PDB entry 7VMK | X-ray diffraction, 2.50 A resolution | chains A and E of the 6 polymer chains in the assembly

# Chain A
Protein: Tubulin alpha-1B chain
Organism: Bos taurus
UniProtKB: P81947 (TBA1B_BOVIN); residue numbers follow UniProt; this construct covers 1-450
Sequence (450 residues; each row starts with the number of its first residue):
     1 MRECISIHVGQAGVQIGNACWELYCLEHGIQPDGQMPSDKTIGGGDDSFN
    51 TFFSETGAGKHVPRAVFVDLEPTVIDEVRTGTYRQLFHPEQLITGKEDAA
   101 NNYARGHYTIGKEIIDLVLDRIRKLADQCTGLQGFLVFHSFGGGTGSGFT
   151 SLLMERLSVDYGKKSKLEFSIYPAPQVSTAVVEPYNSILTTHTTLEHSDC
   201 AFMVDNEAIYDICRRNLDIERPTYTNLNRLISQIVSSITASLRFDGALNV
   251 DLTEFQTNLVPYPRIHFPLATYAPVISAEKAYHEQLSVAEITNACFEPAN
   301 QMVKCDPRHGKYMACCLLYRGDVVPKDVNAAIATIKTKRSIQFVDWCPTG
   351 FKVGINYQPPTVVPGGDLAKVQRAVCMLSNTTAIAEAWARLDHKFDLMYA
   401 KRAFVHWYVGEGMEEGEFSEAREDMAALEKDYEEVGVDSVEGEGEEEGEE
Unresolved in the structure: 440-450
Metal / ion sites: Ca2+: D39, T41, G44, E55
Residues lining bound ligands: GTP (guanosine-5'-triphosphate): G10, Q11, A12, Q15, I16, D69, D98, A99, A100, N101, S140, G142, G143, G144, T145, G146, I171, P173, V177, S178, E183, N206, Y224, L227, N228, I231

# Chain E
Protein: Stathmin-4
Organism: Rattus norvegicus
UniProtKB: P63043 (STMN4_RAT); residues 5-145 here correspond to UniProt positions 49-189 (UniProt number = residue number + 44)
Sequence (143 residues; each row starts with the number of its first residue):
     3 MADMEVIELNKCTSGQSFEVILKPPSFDGVPEFNASLPRRRDPSLEEIQK
    53 KLEAAEERRKYQEAELLKHLAEKREHEREVIQKAIEENNNFIKMAKEKLA
   103 QKMESNKENREAHLAAMLERLQEKDKHAEEVRKNKELKEEASR
Unresolved in the structure: 3-5, 29-43, 144-145
Differences from the reference sequence: expression tag (3-4)
UniProt features mapped onto this chain:
  - modified residue: S46 (Phosphoserine)

# Chain A / chain E interface
Contacting residue pairs - 64 pairs, chain A then chain E:
  H107(A) with K53(E), hydrogen bond
  Y108(A) with K53(E); L54(E), hydrophobic; A57(E), hydrophobic
  T109(A) with R61(E)
  K112(A) with L54(E); E55(E); E58(E), salt bridge
  L152(A) with L54(E), hydrophobic
  E155(A) with I50(E); K53(E), salt bridge
  R156(A) with Q51(E)
  S158(A) with D44(E)
  V159(A) with P45(E); L47(E)
  E196(A) with D44(E)
  H197(A) with D44(E)
  D245(A) with C14(E); S16(E), hydrogen bond (backbone-side chain)
  A247(A) with N12(E); S19(E)
  L248(A) with S19(E)
  P325(A) with Q18(E); F20(E), hydrophobic
  V328(A) with F20(E), hydrophobic
  N329(A) with M6(E); V8(E); F20(E); V22(E)
  I332(A) with V22(E), hydrophobic
  K336(A) with L24(E); K25(E)
  D345(A) with P27(E); S28(E), hydrogen bond (backbone-backbone)
  C347(A) with P27(E)
  P348(A) with K25(E); P27(E), hydrophobic
  T349(A) with I23(E); L24(E), hydrogen bond (backbone-backbone); K25(E)
  G350(A) with V22(E); I23(E)
  F351(A) with E21(E); V22(E), hydrogen bond (backbone-backbone)
  K352(A) with F20(E); E21(E)
  V353(A) with S19(E); F20(E), hydrogen bond (backbone-backbone)
  G354(A) with Q18(E)
  I355(A) with G17(E); Q18(E), hydrogen bond (backbone-backbone)
  N356(A) with S16(E)
  Y357(A) with T15(E); S16(E), hydrogen bond (backbone-backbone); G17(E); Q18(E), hydrogen bond
  V409(A) with Q64(E)
  G410(A) with R61(E); Q64(E)
  E411(A) with R61(E), hydrogen bond (backbone-side chain)
  G412(A) with A57(E); R60(E), hydrogen bond (backbone-side chain); R61(E)
  E414(A) with R60(E), salt bridge
Also at the interface, not in a pair above, chain A (41 interface residues in all): D160, T193, G246, A333, W346
Also at the interface, not in a pair above, chain E (32 interface residues in all): P26, S46

# In short
Chain A and chain E form an interface of 41 and 32 residues respectively, with 11 hydrogen bonds and 3 salt
bridges. Polar contacts include K112(A)-E58(E), E155(A)-K53(E) and E414(A)-R60(E). Bound to chain A: GTP. The
Ca2+ site is built by D39(A), T41(A), G44(A) and E55(A).
Here chain A is Tubulin alpha-1B chain (Bos taurus) and chain E is Stathmin-4 (Rattus norvegicus). Entry 7VMK
(Crystal structure of tubulin with 3) was determined by X-ray diffraction.
